7RD5 - chains A and B of the 3 polymer chains in the assembly; structure by X-ray diffraction, 3.60 A resolution.

Chain A:
Name: 1C12 Fab Light Chain
Organism: Mus musculus
Notes: engineered mutation(s): N5Q, 215-220 is an expression tag; antibody fragment or engineered binder
Sequence (220 residues; row label = number of the first residue in the row):
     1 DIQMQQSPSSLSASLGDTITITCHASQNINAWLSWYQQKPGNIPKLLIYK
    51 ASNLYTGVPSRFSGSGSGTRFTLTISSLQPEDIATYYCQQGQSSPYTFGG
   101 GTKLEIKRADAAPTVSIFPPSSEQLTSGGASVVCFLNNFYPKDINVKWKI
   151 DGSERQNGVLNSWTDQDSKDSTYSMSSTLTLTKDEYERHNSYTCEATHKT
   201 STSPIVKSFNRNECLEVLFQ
Cystine bridges: C23-C88, C134-C194

Chain B:
Name: 1C12 Fab Heavy Chain
Organism: Mus musculus
Notes: engineered mutation(s): 221-226 is an expression tag; antibody fragment or engineered binder
Sequence (226 residues; numbered 1 to 226; the number before each row is that of its first residue):
     1 QVHLQQSGPELVKPGASVKISCKASGYTFSDYYINWVRQRPGQGLEWIGW
    51 IFPGSGNTYYNKEFKVKATLTVDKSSSTAHMFLSSLTSEDSAVYFCVRRY
   101 DYDGFAFWGLGTLVTVSAAKTTPPSVYPLAPGSAAQTNSMVTLGCLVKGY
   151 FPEPVTVTWNSGSLSSGVHTFPAVLQSDLYTLSSSVTVPSSTWPSQTVTC
   201 NVAHPASSTKVDKKIVPRDCLEVLFQ
Cystine bridges: C22-C96, C145-C200

How chain A and chain B interact:
Cross-chain cystine bridges: C214(A)-C220(B)
Residue-residue contacts - 57 pairs, chain A then chain B:
  W32(A) - D103(B)
  S34(A) - G104(B)
  Y36(A) - F105(B)  hydrogen bond (side chain-backbone)
  Q38(A) - Q39(B)  hydrogen bond
  I43(A) - L110(B)
  P44(A) - W108(B)  hydrophobic
  L46(A) - G104(B)
  L46(A) - F105(B)
  L46(A) - A106(B)  hydrophobic
  Y49(A) - Y102(B)  hydrophobic
  Y49(A) - G104(B)
  Y55(A) - A106(B)
  Y87(A) - G44(B)
  Y87(A) - L45(B)
  Q89(A) - F105(B)
  S94(A) - W50(B)
  S94(A) - Y59(B)
  P95(A) - W47(B)  hydrophobic
  P95(A) - Y59(B)
  Y96(A) - N35(B)
  Y96(A) - W47(B)
  Y96(A) - R99(B)  hydrogen bond
  Y96(A) - F105(B)  hydrophobic
  F98(A) - L45(B)
  S116(A) - T142(B)
  F118(A) - L129(B)
  F118(A) - A130(B)
  F118(A) - P131(B)
  F118(A) - T142(B)
  P119(A) - A130(B)
  S121(A) - Y127(B)
  S121(A) - P128(B)
  E123(A) - Y127(B)
  Q124(A) - Y127(B)
  S127(A) - Y127(B)  hydrogen bond
  S131(A) - K148(B)  hydrogen bond
  V133(A) - L129(B)  hydrophobic
  F135(A) - L129(B)  hydrophobic
  F135(A) - F171(B)  hydrophobic
  F135(A) - S184(B)
  F135(A) - S185(B)
  N137(A) - F171(B)
  N137(A) - S185(B)
  N138(A) - H169(B)  hydrogen bond
  N161(A) - V174(B)
  S162(A) - F171(B)
  S162(A) - P172(B)  hydrogen bond (side chain-backbone)
  T164(A) - F171(B)
  T164(A) - P172(B)
  S174(A) - H169(B)  hydrogen bond
  S174(A) - F171(B)
  M175(A) - F171(B)
  S176(A) - F171(B)
  S176(A) - S183(B)  hydrogen bond
  T180(A) - K148(B)  hydrogen bond
  C214(A) - C220(B)  disulfide
  V217(A) - S133(B)
Other interface residues (no listed pair), chain A (45 interface residues in all): L33, K50, T56, G91, T114, L160, W163, T178, E213
Other interface residues (no listed pair), chain B (45 interface residues in all): V37, Q43, E46, Y100, F107, G109, G132, N138, L143, L146, T170, T181, T187, V223

In short:
Chain A and chain B each contribute 45 residues to their interface, with 1 disulfide bond and 10 hydrogen
bonds. Polar pairs include Y36(A)-F105(B), Q38(A)-Q39(B) and Y96(A)-R99(B).
Here chain A is 1C12 Fab Light Chain and chain B is 1C12 Fab Heavy Chain, both from Mus musculus. Entry 7RD5
(Crystal structure of Tspan15 large extracellular loop (Tspan15 LEL) in complex with 1C12 Fab) was determined
by X-ray diffraction (same publication as 7RDB).
